PDB entry 3VMJ | X-ray diffraction, 1.56 A resolution | chain A

== Chain A ==
Protein: 3-isopropylmalate dehydrogenase
Organism: Shewanella oneidensis
Notes: EC 1.1.1.85
Reference sequence: Q8E9N3 (LEU3_SHEON); numbering as in UniProt (aligned over 2-364)
Sequence (375 residues; each row starts with the number of its first residue; numbers below 1 keep their minus sign (Met-10 is residue -10)):
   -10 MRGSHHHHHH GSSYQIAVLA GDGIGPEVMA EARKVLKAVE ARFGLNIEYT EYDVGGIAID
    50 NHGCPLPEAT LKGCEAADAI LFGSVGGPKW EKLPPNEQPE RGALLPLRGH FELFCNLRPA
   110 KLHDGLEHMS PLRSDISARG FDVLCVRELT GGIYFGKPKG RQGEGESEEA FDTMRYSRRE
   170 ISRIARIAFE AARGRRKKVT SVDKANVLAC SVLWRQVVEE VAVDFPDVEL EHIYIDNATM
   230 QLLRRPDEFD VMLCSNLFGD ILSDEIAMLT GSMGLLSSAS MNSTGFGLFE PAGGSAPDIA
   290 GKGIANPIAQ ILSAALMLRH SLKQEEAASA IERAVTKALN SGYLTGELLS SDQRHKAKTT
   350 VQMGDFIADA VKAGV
Unresolved in the structure: -10 to 0
Sequence notes: expression tag (-10 to 1)
Ion coordination: Mg2+: Asp249 (together with 3-isopropylmalic acid)
Ligand contacts: 3-isopropylmalic acid (IPM): Glu89, Leu93, Leu94, Arg97, Arg107, Arg136, Tyr143, Lys193, Asn195, Val196, Asp225, Asp249
Swiss-Prot annotation at these positions:
  - binding site (NAD(+)): Gly283 to Asn295
  - binding site (substrate): Arg97, Arg107, Arg136, Asp225
  - binding site (Mg(2+)): Asp225, Asp249, Asp253
  - site (Important for catalysis): Tyr143, Lys193

== Overview ==
Ligands of chain A: 3-isopropylmalic acid. From UniProt: 13 NAD+-binding residues, 4 substrate-binding
residues and 3 Mg2+-binding residues.
Chain A is 3-isopropylmalate dehydrogenase (Shewanella oneidensis); the structure, 3-isopropylmalate
dehydrogenase from Shewanella oneidensis MR-1, was determined by X-ray diffraction, deposited together with
3VMK.
